Entry 7WFW (electron microscopy, 3.10 A resolution); this record covers chain A.

Chain A:
Protein: Sodium channel protein type 10 subunit alpha
Organism: Homo sapiens
UniProtKB: Q9Y5Y9 (SCNAA_HUMAN); residues 1-1956 here = UniProt positions 1-1956
Amino-acid sequence (1956 residues; row label = number of the first residue in the row):
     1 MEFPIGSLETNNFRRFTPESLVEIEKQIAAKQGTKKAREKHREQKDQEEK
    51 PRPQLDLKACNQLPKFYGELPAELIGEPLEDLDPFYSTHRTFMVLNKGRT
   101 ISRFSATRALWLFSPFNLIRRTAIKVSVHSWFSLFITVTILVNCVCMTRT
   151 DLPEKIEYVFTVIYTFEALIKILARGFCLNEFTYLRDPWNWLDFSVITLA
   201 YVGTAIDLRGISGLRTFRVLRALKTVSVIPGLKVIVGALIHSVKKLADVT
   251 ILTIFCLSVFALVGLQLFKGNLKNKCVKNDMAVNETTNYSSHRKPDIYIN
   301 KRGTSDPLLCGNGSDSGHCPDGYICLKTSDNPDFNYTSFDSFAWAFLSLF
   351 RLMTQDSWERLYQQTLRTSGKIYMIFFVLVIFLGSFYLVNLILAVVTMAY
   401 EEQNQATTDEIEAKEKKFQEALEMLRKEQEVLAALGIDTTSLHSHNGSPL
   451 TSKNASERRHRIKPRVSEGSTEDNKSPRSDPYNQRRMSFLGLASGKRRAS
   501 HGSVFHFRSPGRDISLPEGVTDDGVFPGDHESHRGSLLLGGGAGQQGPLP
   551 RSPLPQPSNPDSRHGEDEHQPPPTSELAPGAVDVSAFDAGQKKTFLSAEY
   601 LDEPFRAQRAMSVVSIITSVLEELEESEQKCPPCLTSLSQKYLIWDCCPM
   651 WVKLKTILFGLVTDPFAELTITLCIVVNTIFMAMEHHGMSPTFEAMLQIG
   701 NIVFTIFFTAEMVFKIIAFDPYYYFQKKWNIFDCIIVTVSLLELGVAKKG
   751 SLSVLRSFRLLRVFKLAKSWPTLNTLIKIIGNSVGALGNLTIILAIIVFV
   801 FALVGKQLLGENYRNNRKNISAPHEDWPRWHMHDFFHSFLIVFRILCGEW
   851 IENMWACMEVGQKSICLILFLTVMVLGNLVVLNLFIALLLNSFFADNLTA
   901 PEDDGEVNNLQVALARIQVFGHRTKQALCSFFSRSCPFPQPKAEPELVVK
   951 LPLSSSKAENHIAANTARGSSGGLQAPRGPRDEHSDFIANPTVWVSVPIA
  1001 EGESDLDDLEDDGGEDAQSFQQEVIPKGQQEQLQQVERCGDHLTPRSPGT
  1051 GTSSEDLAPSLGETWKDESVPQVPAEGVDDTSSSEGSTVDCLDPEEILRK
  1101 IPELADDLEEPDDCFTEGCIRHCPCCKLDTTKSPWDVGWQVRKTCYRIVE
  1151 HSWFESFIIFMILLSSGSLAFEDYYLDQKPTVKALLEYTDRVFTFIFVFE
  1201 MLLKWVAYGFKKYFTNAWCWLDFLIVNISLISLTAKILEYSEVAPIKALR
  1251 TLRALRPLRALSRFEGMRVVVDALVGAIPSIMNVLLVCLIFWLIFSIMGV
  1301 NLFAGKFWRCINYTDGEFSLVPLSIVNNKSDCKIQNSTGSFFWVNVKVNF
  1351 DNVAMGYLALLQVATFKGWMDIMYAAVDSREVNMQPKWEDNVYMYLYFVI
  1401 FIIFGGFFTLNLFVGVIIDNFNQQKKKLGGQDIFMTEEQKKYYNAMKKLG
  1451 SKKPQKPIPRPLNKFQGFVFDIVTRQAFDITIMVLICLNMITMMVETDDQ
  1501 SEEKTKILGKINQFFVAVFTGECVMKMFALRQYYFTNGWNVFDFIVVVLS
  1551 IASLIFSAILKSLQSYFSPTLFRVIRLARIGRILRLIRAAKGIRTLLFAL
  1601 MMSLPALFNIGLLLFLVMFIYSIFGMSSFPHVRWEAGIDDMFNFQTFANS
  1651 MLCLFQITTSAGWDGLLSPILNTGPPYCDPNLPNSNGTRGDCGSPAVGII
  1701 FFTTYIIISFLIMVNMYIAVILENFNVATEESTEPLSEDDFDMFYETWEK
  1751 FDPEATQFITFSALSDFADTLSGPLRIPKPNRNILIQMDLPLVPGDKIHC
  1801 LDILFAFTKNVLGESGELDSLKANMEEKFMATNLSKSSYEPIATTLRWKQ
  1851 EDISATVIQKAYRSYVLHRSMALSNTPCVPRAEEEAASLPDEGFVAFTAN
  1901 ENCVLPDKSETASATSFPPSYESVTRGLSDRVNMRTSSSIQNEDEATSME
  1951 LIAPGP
Unresolved in the structure: 1-231, 281-294, 408-650, 896-1135, 1727-1956
Disulfide bonds: Cys276-Cys319, Cys310-Cys325, Cys857-Cys866, Cys1310-Cys1332, Cys1678-Cys1692
Glycans and other covalent adducts: N-acetylglucosamine (NAG) linked to Asn312, Asn819, Asn1312, Asn1328, Asn1336
Sequence notes: conflict Phe894 (Ser in Q9Y5Y9)
Ligand contacts:
  - 1-O-octadecyl-sn-glycero-3-phosphocholine (LPE), molecule 1: Leu267, Ile372, Tyr373, Ile375, Phe376, Leu379, Ser1568, Thr1570, Leu1571, Val1574
  - 1-O-octadecyl-sn-glycero-3-phosphocholine (LPE), molecule 2: Phe382, Gln1439, Tyr1442, Leu1604, Pro1605, Leu1607, Phe1608, Gly1611, Met1716
  - 1-O-octadecyl-sn-glycero-3-phosphocholine (LPE), molecule 3: Thr672, Val676, Val677, Ile680, Met684, Ser690, Thr692, Phe693, Met696
  - 1-O-octadecyl-sn-glycero-3-phosphocholine (LPE), molecule 4: Ile680, Met684, His686, Phe693
  - 1-O-octadecyl-sn-glycero-3-phosphocholine (LPE), molecule 5: Leu1163, Ser1166, Gly1167, Ala1170, Phe1171, Asp1173, Phe1615, Leu1616, Phe1619, Phe1647
  - 1-O-octadecyl-sn-glycero-3-phosphocholine (LPE), molecule 6: Asn1216, Ala1217, Trp1218, Leu1221, Leu1252, Leu1255, Leu1258, Val1271, Asp1272, Val1275
  - 1-O-octadecyl-sn-glycero-3-phosphocholine (LPE), molecule 7: Leu1289, Asn1352, Ala1354, Tyr1357
  - 1-O-octadecyl-sn-glycero-3-phosphocholine (LPE), molecule 8: Tyr1442, Ala1445, Met1446, Leu1604
  - phosphatidyl serine (P5S; O-[(R)-{[(2R)-2,3-bis(octadecanoyloxy)propyl]oxy}(hydroxy)phosphoryl]-L-serine), molecule 1: Tyr336, Ala343, Trp344, Phe346, Leu347, Phe350, Lys863, Ser864, Leu867, Ile868, Leu871, Thr872, Val875
  - phosphatidyl serine (P5S), molecule 2: Leu1285, Cys1288, Trp1292, Asn1352, Ala1354, Met1355, Tyr1357, Leu1358, Leu1361, Pro1695, Ala1696, Ile1699, Thr1703, Thr1704, Ile1707
Curated features (UniProtKB/Swiss-Prot):
  - modified residue (Phosphoserine): Ser441, Ser444, Ser467, Ser479, Ser612, Ser615, Ser1451
  - glycosylation (N-linked (GlcNAc...) asparagine): Asn284, Asn288, Asn312, Asn335, Asn819, Asn1312, Asn1328, Asn1336, Asn1686
  - natural variant: Leu554 (L554P: In FEPS2), Arg916 (R916W: Found in a renal cell carcinoma sample), Ala1304 (A1304T: In FEPS2), Cys1523 (C1523Y: No gain in function in response to depolarization)
From the paper describing this entry:
  - allosteric site: Thr397, Gly1406

Summary:
Chain A binds 8 copies of 1-O-octadecyl-sn-glycero-3-phosphocholine and phosphatidyl serine.
N-acetylglucosamine is covalently linked to Asn312, Asn819, Asn1312, Asn1328 and Asn1336. The paper reports an
allosteric site at Thr397 and Gly1406.
Chain A is Sodium channel protein type 10 subunit alpha (Homo sapiens); the structure, Apo human Nav1.8, was
determined by electron microscopy together with 7WE4, 7WEL and 7WFR from the same study.
